Entry 7LP2 (X-ray diffraction, 1.88 A resolution); this record covers chains A and B.

[Chain A]
Protein: E3 ubiquitin-protein ligase
Source organism: Homo sapiens
Notes: EC 2.3.2.26
Reference sequence: A0A6Q8PG51 (A0A6Q8PG51_HUMAN); residues 385-418 here correspond to UniProt positions 365-398 (UniProt number = residue number - 20)
Chain sequence (38 residues; row label = number of the first residue in the row):
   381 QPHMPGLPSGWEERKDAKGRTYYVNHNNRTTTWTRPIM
Not modelled in the structure: 381-385
Construct notes: expression tag (381-384)

[Chain B]
Protein: Angiomotin
Reference sequence: Q4VCS5 (AMOT_HUMAN); residues 233-247 here = UniProt positions 233-247
Chain sequence (15 residues; numbered 233 to 247; the number before each row is that of its first residue):
   233 MEHRGPPPEYPFKGM
Not modelled in the structure: 233-236
What the authors report for this chain:
  - mutagenesis - P239L (2.8-fold): decreased binding to WW3

[Chain A / chain B interface]
Residue-residue contacts (17; chain A residue first):
  Asp-396(A) / Pro-240(B)
  Tyr-402(A) / Pro-239(B)  hydrophobic
  Tyr-402(A) / Pro-240(B)  hydrophobic
  Val-404(A) / Tyr-242(B)  hydrophobic
  Asn-405(A) / Tyr-242(B)
  His-406(A) / Tyr-242(B)  hydrogen bond
  Arg-409(A) / Tyr-242(B)  hydrogen bond
  Arg-409(A) / Met-247(B)
  Thr-410(A) / Tyr-242(B)
  Thr-411(A) / Pro-239(B)
  Thr-411(A) / Pro-240(B)  hydrogen bond (side chain-backbone)
  Thr-411(A) / Glu-241(B)
  Thr-411(A) / Tyr-242(B)
  Thr-412(A) / Pro-239(B)
  Trp-413(A) / Gly-237(B)  hydrogen bond (side chain-backbone)
  Trp-413(A) / Pro-238(B)
  Trp-413(A) / Pro-239(B)  hydrophobic
Interface residues without a listed pair, chain B (10 interface residues in all): Pro-243, Phe-244, Gly-246

[Overview]
Chain A and chain B each contribute 10 residues to their interface, with 4 hydrogen bonds. Among the polar
pairs are His-406(A)/Tyr-242(B), Arg-409(A)/Tyr-242(B) and Thr-411(A)/Pro-240(B). From the paper: P239L of
chain B reduces binding to WW3.
Chain A is E3 ubiquitin-protein ligase (Homo sapiens) and chain B is Angiomotin; the structure, Structure of
Nedd4L WW3 domain, was determined by X-ray diffraction, deposited together with 7LP1 and 7LP3.
